PDB entry 9O6T | electron microscopy, 22.00 A resolution (very low resolution: no residue pairs are listed; an interface is given only as per-side residue counts) | chains V and X of the 24 polymer chains in the assembly

Chain V (and X):
Name: Prohibitin 1
Organism: Homo sapiens
Notes: chain X of this document is another copy of the same molecule, construct and numbering; everything in this record applies to it too
UniProt: P35232 (PHB1_HUMAN); residue numbers follow UniProt; this construct covers 1-272
Amino-acid sequence (272 residues; each row starts with the number of its first residue):
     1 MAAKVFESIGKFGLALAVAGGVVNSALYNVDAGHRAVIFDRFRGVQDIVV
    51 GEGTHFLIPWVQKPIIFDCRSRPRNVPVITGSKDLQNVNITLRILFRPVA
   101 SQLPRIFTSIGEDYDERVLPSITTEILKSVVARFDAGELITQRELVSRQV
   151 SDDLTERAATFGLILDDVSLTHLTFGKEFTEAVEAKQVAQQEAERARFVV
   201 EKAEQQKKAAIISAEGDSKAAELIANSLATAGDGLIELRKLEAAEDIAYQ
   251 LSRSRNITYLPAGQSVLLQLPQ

Chain V / chain X interface:
At this resolution (22 A) residue pairs are not listed: 10 residues of chain V and 10 of chain X lie at the interface.

In short:
The chain V/chain X interface involves 10 residues from each chain.
Chain V and chain X are both Prohibitin 1 (Homo sapiens); the structure, Structure of the human prohibitin
complex in the open state, was determined by electron microscopy, deposited together with 9O6S.
